Entry 8OVB (electron microscopy, 3.40 A resolution); this record covers chains B and C of the 3 polymer chains in the assembly.

[Chain B]
Protein: Complement C3
Organism: Homo sapiens
UniProt: P01024 (CO3_HUMAN); numbering as in UniProt (aligned over 749-1663)
Amino-acid sequence (915 residues; each row starts with the number of its first residue):
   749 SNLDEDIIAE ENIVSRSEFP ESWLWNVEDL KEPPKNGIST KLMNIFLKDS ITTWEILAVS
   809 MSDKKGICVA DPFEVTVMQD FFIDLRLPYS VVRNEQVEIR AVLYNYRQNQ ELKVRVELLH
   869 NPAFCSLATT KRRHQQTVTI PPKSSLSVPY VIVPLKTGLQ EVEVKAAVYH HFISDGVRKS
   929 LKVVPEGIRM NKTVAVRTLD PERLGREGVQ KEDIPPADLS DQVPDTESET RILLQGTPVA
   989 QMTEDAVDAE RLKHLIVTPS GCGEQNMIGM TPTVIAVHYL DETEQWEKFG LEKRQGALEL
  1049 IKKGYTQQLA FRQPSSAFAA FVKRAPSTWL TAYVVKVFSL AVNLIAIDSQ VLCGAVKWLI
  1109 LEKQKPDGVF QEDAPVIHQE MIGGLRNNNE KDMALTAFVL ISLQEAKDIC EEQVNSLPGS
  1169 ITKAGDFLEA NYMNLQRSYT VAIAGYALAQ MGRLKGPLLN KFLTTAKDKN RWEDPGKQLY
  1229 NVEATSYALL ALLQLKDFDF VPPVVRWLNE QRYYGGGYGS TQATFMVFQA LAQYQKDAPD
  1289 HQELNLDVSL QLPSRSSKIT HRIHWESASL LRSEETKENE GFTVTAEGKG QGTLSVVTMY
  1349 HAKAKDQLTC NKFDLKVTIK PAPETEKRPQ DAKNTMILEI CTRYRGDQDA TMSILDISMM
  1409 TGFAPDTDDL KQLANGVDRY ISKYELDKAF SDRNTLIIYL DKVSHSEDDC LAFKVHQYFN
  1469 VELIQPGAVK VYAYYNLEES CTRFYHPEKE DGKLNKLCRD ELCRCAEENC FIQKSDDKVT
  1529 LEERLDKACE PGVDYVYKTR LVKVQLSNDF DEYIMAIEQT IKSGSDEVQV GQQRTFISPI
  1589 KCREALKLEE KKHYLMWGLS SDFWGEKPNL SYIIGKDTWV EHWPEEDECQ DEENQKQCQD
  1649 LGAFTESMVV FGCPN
Disordered / not traced: 749-753, 1372-1381, 1515-1663
Cystine bridges: Cys873-Cys1513, Cys1101-Cys1158, Cys1358-Cys1489, Cys1389-Cys1458, Cys1506-Cys1511
UniProt features mapped onto this chain:
  - region: Glu1634 to Phe1659 (Interaction with CFP/properdin)
  - site: Arg954, Glu955 (Cleavage), Arg1303, Ser1304 (Cleavage), Arg1320, Ser1321 (Cleavage), Asn1663 (Coordinates Mg(2+) for interaction with Complement factor B Bb fragment (CFB))
  - modified residue (Phosphoserine): Ser968, Ser1321, Ser1573
  - glycosylation (N-linked (GlcNAc...) asparagine): Asn939, Asn1617
  - cross-link: Cys1010 to Gln1013 (Isoglutamyl cysteine thioester (Cys-Gln))
  - natural variant: Arg1042 (R1042L: In AHUS5), Ala1094 (A1094V: In AHUS5), Asp1115 (D1115N: In AHUS5), Cys1158 (C1158W: In AHUS5), Gln1161 (Q1161K: In AHUS5), His1464 (H1464D: In AHUS5)
  - mutagenesis: Asp1029 (D1029A: Minor effect on binding of C3d to CR2), Glu1030 (E1030A: Impaired binding of C3d to CR2), Glu1032 (E1032A: Impaired binding of C3d to CR2), Glu1035 (E1035A: No effect on binding of C3d to CR2), Arg1042 (R1042M: Impaired binding of C3d to CR2), Ile1108 to Leu1109 (Impaired binding of C3d to CR2; when associated with A-1163), Glu1110 (E1110A: No effect on binding of C3d to CR2), Asp1115 (D1115A: No effect on binding of C3d to CR2), Asp1121 (D1121A: No effect on binding of C3d to CR2), Asp1140 (D1140A: No effect on binding of C3d to CR2), Glu1153 (E1153A: Impaired binding of C3d to CR2), Asp1156 (D1156A: Impaired binding of C3d to CR2), 4 further mutagenesis entries in UniProt

[Chain C]
Protein: ISG65 G
Organism: Trypanosoma brucei brucei
UniProt: A0A8J9S0Z8 (A0A8J9S0Z8_9TRYP); numbering as in UniProt (aligned over 25-313)
Amino-acid sequence (289 residues; each row starts with the number of its first residue):
    25 DNRVPGDKNL TKEGAAALCK MKHLADKVAE KRSQELKDRT QNFAGYIEFE LYRIDYWLEK
    85 LNGPKGRKDG YAKLSDSDIE KVKEIFDKAK DGIAKQLPEA KKAGEDAEKL HTEVKEAAAN
   145 ARGQDLDDHK QKSTGLYRVL NWYCITKEES HNATPNCDGI QFRNHYLSVN RSAIDCSSTG
   205 YEENYDWSAN ALQVALNSWE NVKPKKLESA GSDENCNIGQ SSESHPCTMT EEWQTHYKET
   265 VKKLKELEGA HEKGRRAHDA MLGYANTAYA VNTKVEQEKP LAEVIAAAK
Disordered / not traced: 171-178, 234-248
Cystine bridges: Cys43-Cys200, Cys168-Cys181
Reported in the primary citation:
  - conformationally variable residues (order/disorder transition): Pro179 to Ser212

[How chain B and chain C interact]
Residue-residue contacts (34; chain B residue first):
  Arg954(B) - Asn188(C)  hydrogen bond (side chain-backbone)
  Arg954(B) - Tyr190(C)  hydrogen bond
  Glu955(B) - Arg187(C)  salt bridge
  Glu955(B) - His189(C)
  Val957(B) - Tyr190(C)
  Lys959(B) - Tyr190(C)
  Ile1108(B) - Phe73(C)  hydrophobic
  Leu1109(B) - Arg77(C)  hydrogen bond (backbone-side chain)
  Leu1109(B) - Tyr80(C)  hydrophobic
  Leu1109(B) - Trp81(C)
  Glu1110(B) - Lys84(C)  salt bridge
  Glu1110(B) - Tyr293(C)  hydrogen bond (backbone-side chain)
  Glu1110(B) - Glu300(C)
  Lys1111(B) - Tyr293(C)
  Gln1112(B) - Arg77(C)  hydrogen bond (backbone-side chain)
  Gln1112(B) - Tyr293(C)
  Lys1113(B) - Tyr293(C)
  Pro1114(B) - Leu286(C)  hydrophobic
  Pro1114(B) - Ala289(C)
  Pro1114(B) - Asn290(C)
  Pro1114(B) - Tyr293(C)
  Asp1115(B) - Leu286(C)
  Gln1119(B) - Tyr293(C)
  Asp1121(B) - Gln301(C)
  Gly1167(B) - Tyr70(C)
  Thr1170(B) - Asn66(C)
  Thr1170(B) - Tyr70(C)
  Lys1171(B) - Tyr70(C)  hydrogen bond (backbone-side chain)
  Lys1171(B) - Phe73(C)
  Lys1171(B) - Glu74(C)  salt bridge
  Asp1174(B) - Tyr70(C)  hydrogen bond
  Lys1203(B) - Glu59(C)  salt bridge
  Gly1204(B) - Tyr209(C)
  Pro1205(B) - Tyr209(C)
Interface residues without a listed pair, chain B (24 interface residues in all): Lys1105, Ser1164, Arg1201
Interface residues without a listed pair, chain C (24 interface residues in all): Arg63, Tyr76, Asn296, Thr297
The authors on this interface:
  - interface residues, chain B: Arg954(B)
  - interface residues, chain C: Pro179(C), His189(C), Tyr190(C)

[In short]
Chain B and chain C each contribute 24 residues to their interface; the contacts include 7 hydrogen bonds and
4 salt bridges. Among the polar pairs are Glu955(B)-Arg187(C), Glu1110(B)-Lys84(C) and Lys1171(B)-Glu74(C).
From UniProt: 17 mutagenesis sites on chain B. From the paper: interface residues Arg954(B) and Pro179(C)
among others; conformational variability at Pro179(C).
Here chain B is Complement C3 (Homo sapiens) and chain C is ISG65 G (Trypanosoma brucei brucei). Entry 8OVB
(Human Complement C3b in complex with Trypanosoma brucei ISG65) was determined by electron microscopy.
